6UW0 - chains A and F of the 3 polymer chains in the assembly; structure by X-ray diffraction, 2.72 A resolution.

# Chain A
Molecule: I-OnuI-e-Therm-bCtxA
Organism: synthetic construct
Amino-acid sequence (296 residues; numbered 6 to 301; the number before each row is that of its first residue):
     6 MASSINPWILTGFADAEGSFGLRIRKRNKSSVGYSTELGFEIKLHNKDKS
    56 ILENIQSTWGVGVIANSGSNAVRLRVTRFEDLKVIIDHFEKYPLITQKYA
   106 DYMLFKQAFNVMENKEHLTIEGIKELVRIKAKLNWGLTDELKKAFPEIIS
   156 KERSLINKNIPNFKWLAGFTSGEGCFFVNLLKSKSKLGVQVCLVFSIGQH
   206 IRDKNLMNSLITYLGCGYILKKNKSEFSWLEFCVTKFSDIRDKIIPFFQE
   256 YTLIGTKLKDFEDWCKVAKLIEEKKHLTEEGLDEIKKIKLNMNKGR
Disordered / not traced: 6-7, 193

# Chain F
Molecule: 27-nt DNA strand
Sequence (27 nucleotides; each row starts with the number of its first residue; numbering starts at 0):
     0 CCCTAATAAGTAGAATGACCAGACACC

# Interface between chain A and chain F
Pairs across the interface - 52 pairs, chain A then chain F:
  Ala21(A) - DG16(F)  phosphate contact
  Glu22(A) - DT15(F)  phosphate contact
  Glu22(A) - DG16(F)  phosphate contact
  Gly23(A) - DG16(F)  sugar contact
  Gly23(A) - DA17(F)  phosphate contact
  Ser24(A) - DG16(F)  sugar contact
  Ser24(A) - DA17(F)  hydrogen bond to the phosphate
  Arg28(A) - DC19(F)  base contact
  Arg28(A) - DA20(F)  base contact
  Arg30(A) - DA20(F)  base contact
  Arg30(A) - DG21(F)  hydrogen bond to the base
  Arg32(A) - DC23(F)  base contact
  Glu46(A) - DC18(F)  hydrogen bond to the base
  Lys48(A) - DT15(F)  sugar contact
  Lys48(A) - DG16(F)  hydrogen bond to the base
  Lys48(A) - DA17(F)  base contact
  Leu49(A) - DT15(F)  phosphate contact
  His50(A) - DA14(F)  salt bridge to the phosphate
  His50(A) - DT15(F)  hydrogen bond to the phosphate
  Ala76(A) - DT15(F)  base contact
  Arg80(A) - DC18(F)  base contact
  Lys103(A) - DG16(F)  sugar contact
  Lys103(A) - DA17(F)  salt bridge to the phosphate
  Asn139(A) - DA17(F)  phosphate contact
  Asn139(A) - DC18(F)  hydrogen bond to the phosphate
  Trp140(A) - DG16(F)  base contact
  Trp140(A) - DA17(F)  sugar contact
  Trp140(A) - DC18(F)  hydrogen bond to the phosphate
  Thr143(A) - DC19(F)  phosphate contact
  Glu178(A) - DG16(F)  phosphate contact
  Ser190(A) - DT3(F)  phosphate contact
  Gln195(A) - DA4(F)  base contact
  Gln195(A) - DA5(F)  hydrogen bond to the base
  Tyr223(A) - DT6(F)  phosphate contact
  Tyr223(A) - DA7(F)  phosphate contact
  Leu225(A) - DA7(F)  sugar contact
  Leu225(A) - DA8(F)  phosphate contact
  Lys227(A) - DA8(F)  base contact
  Lys227(A) - DG9(F)  base contact
  Lys227(A) - DT10(F)  base contact
  Asn228(A) - DT10(F)  base contact
  Lys229(A) - DA11(F)  base contact
  Lys229(A) - DG12(F)  hydrogen bond to the base
  Trp234(A) - DT10(F)  base contact
  Trp234(A) - DA11(F)  base contact
  Thr240(A) - DA5(F)  phosphate contact
  Thr240(A) - DT6(F)  hydrogen bond to the phosphate
  Lys241(A) - DA5(F)  phosphate contact
  Lys241(A) - DT6(F)  hydrogen bond to the phosphate
  Phe242(A) - DA5(F)  hydrogen bond to the phosphate
  His281(A) - DA4(F)  salt bridge to the phosphate
  Leu282(A) - DT3(F)  phosphate contact
Interface residues without a listed pair, chain A (44 interface residues in all): Phe25, Lys52, Asp53, Asn75, Lys135, Leu138, Gly141, Asn184, Lys189, Val196, Cys197, Glu236, Ser243
Interface residues without a listed pair, chain F (20 interface residues in all): DA22

# In short
44 residues of chain A face 20 of chain F across their interface; the contacts include 12 hydrogen bonds and 3
salt bridges. Polar contacts include Arg30(A)-DG21(F), Glu46(A)-DC18(F) and Lys48(A)-DG16(F).
Chain A is I-OnuI-e-Therm-bCtxA (synthetic construct) and chain F is a 27-nt DNA strand; the structure,
Engineered variant of I-OnuI meganuclease with improved thermostability and fully altered specificity
targeting cholera toxin A ..., was determined by X-ray diffraction together with 6UVW, 6UWG, 6UWH, 6UWJ and
6UWK from the same study.
